Entry 4DG1 (X-ray diffraction, 2.15 A resolution); this record covers chains A and B.

== Chain A ==
Molecule: Reverse Transcriptase P66 subunit
Organism: Human immunodeficiency virus type 1
Notes: EC 2.7.7.49, 2.7.7.7
UniProtKB: P03366 (POL_HV1B1); residues 1-549 here correspond to UniProt positions 600-1148 (UniProt number = residue number + 599)
Sequence (549 residues; each row starts with the number of its first residue):
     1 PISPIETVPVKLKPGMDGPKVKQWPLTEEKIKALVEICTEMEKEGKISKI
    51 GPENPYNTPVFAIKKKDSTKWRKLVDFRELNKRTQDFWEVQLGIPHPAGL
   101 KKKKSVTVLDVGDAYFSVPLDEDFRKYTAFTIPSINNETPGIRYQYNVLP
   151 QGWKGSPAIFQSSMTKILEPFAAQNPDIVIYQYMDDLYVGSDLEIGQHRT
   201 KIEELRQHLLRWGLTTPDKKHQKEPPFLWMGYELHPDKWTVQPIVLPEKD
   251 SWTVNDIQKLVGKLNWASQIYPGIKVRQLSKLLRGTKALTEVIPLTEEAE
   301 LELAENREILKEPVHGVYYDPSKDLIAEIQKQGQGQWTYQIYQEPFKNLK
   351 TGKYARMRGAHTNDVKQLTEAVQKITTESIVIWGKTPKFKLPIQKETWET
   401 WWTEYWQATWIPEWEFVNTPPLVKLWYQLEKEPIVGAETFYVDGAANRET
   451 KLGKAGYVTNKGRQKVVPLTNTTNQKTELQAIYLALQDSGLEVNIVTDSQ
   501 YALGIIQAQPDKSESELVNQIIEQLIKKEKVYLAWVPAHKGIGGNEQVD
Construct notes: engineered mutation Ala172 (Lys771 in P03366), Ala173 (Lys772 in P03366), Ser280 (Cys879 in P03366)
Ion coordination: Mg2+ site 1 near Glu233 (its only coordinating residue here); Mg2+ site 2 near Thr351 (its only coordinating residue here); Mg2+ site 3 near Asp443 (its only coordinating residue here)
UniProt features mapped onto this chain:
  - region: Phe227 to His235 (RT 'primer grip')
  - motif: Trp398 to Trp414 (Tryptophan repeat motif)
  - binding site (Mg(2+)): Asp110, Asp185, Asp186, Asp443, Glu478, Asp498, Asp549
  - site: Trp401 (Essential for RT p66/p51 heterodimerization), Trp414 (Essential for RT p66/p51 heterodimerization), Phe440, Tyr441 (Cleavage)

== Chain B ==
Molecule: Reverse Transcriptase P51 subunit
Organism: Human immunodeficiency virus type 1
Notes: EC 2.7.7.49, 2.7.7.7
UniProtKB: P03366 (POL_HV1B1); residues 1-427 here correspond to UniProt positions 600-1026 (UniProt number = residue number + 599)
Sequence (427 residues; numbered 1 to 427; the number before each row is that of its first residue):
     1 PISPIETVPVKLKPGMDGPKVKQWPLTEEKIKALVEICTEMEKEGKISKI
    51 GPENPYNTPVFAIKKKDSTKWRKLVDFRELNKRTQDFWEVQLGIPHPAGL
   101 KKKKSVTVLDVGDAYFSVPLDEDFRKYTAFTIPSINNETPGIRYQYNVLP
   151 QGWKGSPAIFQSSMTKILEPFKKQNPDIVIYQYMDDLYVGSDLEIGQHRT
   201 KIEELRQHLLRWGLTTPDKKHQKEPPFLWMGYELHPDKWTVQPIVLPEKD
   251 SWTVNDIQKLVGKLNWASQIYPGIKVRQLSKLLRGTKALTEVIPLTEEAE
   301 LELAENREILKEPVHGVYYDPSKDLIAEIQKQGQGQWTYQIYQEPFKNLK
   351 TGKYARMRGAHTNDVKQLTEAVQKITTESIVIWGKTPKFKLPIQKETWET
   401 WWTEYWQATWIPEWEFVNTPPLVKLWY
Not modelled in the structure: 216-224
Construct notes: engineered mutation Ser280 (Cys879 in P03366)
Ion coordination: Mg2+: Gln23, Thr58
UniProt features mapped onto this chain:
  - region: Phe227 to His235 (RT 'primer grip')
  - motif: Trp398 to Trp414 (Tryptophan repeat motif)
  - binding site (Mg(2+)): Asp110, Asp185, Asp186
  - site (Essential for RT p66/p51 heterodimerization): Trp401, Trp414

== How chain A and chain B interact ==
Pairs across the interface (111; chain A residue first):
  Val8(A) - Glu53(B)
  Pro9(A) - Glu53(B)
  Gln85(A) - Glu53(B)  hydrogen bond (side chain-backbone)
  Asp86(A) - Lys20(B)  salt bridge
  Asp86(A) - Pro55(B)
  Phe87(A) - Pro52(B)
  Phe87(A) - Glu53(B)
  Trp88(A) - Pro52(B)  hydrogen bond (backbone-backbone)
  Trp88(A) - Asn54(B)
  Trp88(A) - Pro55(B)
  Trp88(A) - Asn57(B)
  Trp88(A) - Thr131(B)
  Trp88(A) - Arg143(B)
  Glu89(A) - Pro55(B)
  Leu92(A) - Lys22(B)
  Leu92(A) - Asn137(B)
  Gly93(A) - Asn137(B)
  Ile94(A) - Asn137(B)
  Pro95(A) - Asn136(B)
  Pro95(A) - Asn137(B)
  His96(A) - Asn136(B)  hydrogen bond (backbone-side chain)
  Gly99(A) - Asn136(B)
  Lys101(A) - Glu138(B)  salt bridge
  Ala158(A) - Pro52(B)
  Ser162(A) - Pro52(B)
  Thr165(A) - Pro140(B)
  Tyr181(A) - Glu138(B)  hydrogen bond
  Tyr181(A) - Thr139(B)
  Gln182(A) - Glu138(B)
  Gln182(A) - Pro140(B)
  Gln373(A) - Glu396(B)
  Gln373(A) - Thr397(B)  hydrogen bond
  Gln373(A) - Thr400(B)
  Thr376(A) - Thr400(B)
  Thr376(A) - Trp401(B)
  Ile380(A) - Leu26(B)
  Ile380(A) - Thr27(B)
  Val381(A) - Pro25(B)  hydrophobic
  Val381(A) - Ile135(B)
  Val381(A) - Asn136(B)  hydrogen bond (backbone-backbone)
  Val381(A) - Asn137(B)
  Ile382(A) - Ile135(B)
  Ile382(A) - Asn136(B)
  Trp383(A) - Ile135(B)
  Gly384(A) - Thr27(B)
  Gly384(A) - Glu28(B)  hydrogen bond (backbone-backbone)
  Gly384(A) - Ile135(B)
  Trp402(A) - Lys331(B)  hydrogen bond (backbone-side chain)
  Trp402(A) - Asp364(B)
  Tyr405(A) - Lys331(B)  hydrogen bond (backbone-side chain)
  Trp406(A) - Lys331(B)
  Trp406(A) - Val417(B)
  Trp406(A) - Asn418(B)
  Trp406(A) - Thr419(B)
  Trp406(A) - Pro420(B)
  Gln407(A) - Lys331(B)  hydrogen bond (backbone-side chain)
  Gln407(A) - Asp364(B)
  Gln407(A) - Pro392(B)
  Gln407(A) - Ile393(B)
  Gln407(A) - Gln394(B)  hydrogen bond
  Gln407(A) - Val417(B)  hydrogen bond (side chain-backbone)
  Ala408(A) - Trp337(B)  hydrophobic
  Ala408(A) - Asp364(B)
  Ala408(A) - Pro392(B)  hydrogen bond (backbone-backbone)
  Ala408(A) - Ile393(B)
  Thr409(A) - Asp364(B)
  Thr409(A) - Val365(B)
  Trp410(A) - Thr362(B)  hydrogen bond (side chain-backbone)
  Trp410(A) - Asn363(B)
  Trp410(A) - Val365(B)  hydrophobic
  Trp410(A) - Trp401(B)
  Trp410(A) - Tyr405(B)
  Pro412(A) - Trp401(B)
  Pro433(A) - Asn255(B)
  Pro433(A) - Thr290(B)
  Ile434(A) - Thr290(B)
  Val435(A) - Thr290(B)
  Thr439(A) - Lys287(B)
  Thr439(A) - Ala288(B)
  Thr439(A) - Leu289(B)  hydrogen bond (side chain-backbone)
  Tyr441(A) - Val254(B)
  Tyr441(A) - Gln258(B)
  Tyr441(A) - Thr286(B)
  Tyr441(A) - Lys287(B)  hydrogen bond (side chain-backbone)
  Tyr441(A) - Leu289(B)
  Val458(A) - Thr286(B)
  Thr459(A) - Thr286(B)
  Asn460(A) - Thr286(B)
  Asn460(A) - Lys287(B)
  Asn460(A) - Ala288(B)
  Asn494(A) - Leu289(B)
  Val496(A) - Gln258(B)
  Val496(A) - Leu289(B)  hydrophobic
  Gly504(A) - Thr419(B)
  Gln507(A) - Thr419(B)  hydrogen bond
  Tyr532(A) - Asn255(B)  hydrogen bond
  Tyr532(A) - Leu289(B)  hydrophobic
  Val536(A) - Gln258(B)
  Pro537(A) - Gly262(B)
  Pro537(A) - Asn265(B)
  Lys540(A) - Asn265(B)  hydrogen bond
  Lys540(A) - Val276(B)
  Gly541(A) - Ser280(B)
  Gly541(A) - Leu283(B)
  Gly541(A) - Arg284(B)  hydrogen bond (backbone-backbone)
  Ile542(A) - Ser280(B)
  Ile542(A) - Leu283(B)
  Gly543(A) - Leu283(B)
  Gly543(A) - Gly285(B)
  Gly543(A) - Thr286(B)
  Gly544(A) - Gly285(B)
Other interface residues (no listed pair), chain A (63 interface residues in all): Lys11, Leu100, Ile159, Ile180, Met357, Thr369, Thr377, Thr386, Ala534
Other interface residues (no listed pair), chain B (56 interface residues in all): Tyr56, Lys126, Val261, Leu368

== Summary ==
63 residues of chain A and 56 residues of chain B are in contact; the contacts include 20 hydrogen bonds and 2
salt bridges. Polar contacts include Asp86(A)-Lys20(B), Lys101(A)-Glu138(B) and Gln85(A)-Glu53(B).
Chain A is Reverse Transcriptase P66 subunit and chain B is Reverse Transcriptase P51 subunit, both from Human
immunodeficiency virus type 1; the structure, Crystal structure of HIV-1 reverse transcriptase (RT) with
polymorphism mutation K172A and K173A, was determined by X-ray diffraction.
